PDB entry 6JIP | X-ray diffraction, 1.66 A resolution | chains A and B

== Chain A ==
Protein: SP_0782
Source organism: Streptococcus pneumoniae (strain ATCC BAA-255 / R6)
UniProt: Q8DQG2 (Q8DQG2_STRR6); residue numbers follow UniProt; this construct covers 7-79
Chain sequence (82 residues; each row starts with the number of its first residue):
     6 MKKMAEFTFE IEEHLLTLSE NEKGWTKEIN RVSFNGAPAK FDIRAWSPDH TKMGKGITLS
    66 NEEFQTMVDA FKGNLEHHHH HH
Not modelled in the structure: 6-10, 78-87
Sequence notes: expression tag (6, 80-87)
What the authors report for this chain:
  - binding site for the 6-nt DNA strand (chain B): Trp30
  - mutagenesis - W30A (4.12 x 10-5 M): decreased binding to dT19G1

== Chain B ==
Molecule: 6-nt DNA strand
Sequence (6 nucleotides; each row starts with the number of its first residue):
     2 TTTTTT
Not modelled in the structure: 5-7

== How chain A and chain B interact ==
Contacting residue pairs (8; chain A residue first):
  Phe12(A) - DT3(B)  base contact
  Asn26(A) - DT2(B)  hydrogen bond to the base
  Trp30(A) - DT2(B)  stacking on the base
  Ala50(A) - DT2(B)  base contact
  Met58(A) - DT2(B)  phosphate contact
  Met58(A) - DT3(B)  sugar contact
  Gly59(A) - DT2(B)  phosphate contact
  Gly59(A) - DT3(B)  sugar contact
Interface residues without a listed pair, chain A (9 interface residues in all): Lys28, Arg49, Lys60

== Summary ==
The interface between chain A and chain B involves 9 residues on one side and 2 on the other, with 1 hydrogen
bond and 1 aromatic stacking contact. The hydrogen-bonded pair is Asn26(A)-DT2(B). From the paper: a binding
site for the 6-nt DNA strand (chain B) at Trp30(A); W30A of chain A reduces binding to dT19G1.
Here chain A is SP_0782 (Streptococcus pneumoniae (strain ATCC BAA-255 / R6)) and chain B is a 6-nt DNA
strand. Entry 6JIP (Crystal structure of Streptococcus pneumoniae SP_0782 (residues 7-79) in complex with
single-stranded DNA dT6) was determined by X-ray diffraction (same publication as 6JIQ, 5ZKL and 5ZKM).
